4L18 - chains B and D of the 4 polymer chains in the assembly; structure by X-ray diffraction, 2.30 A resolution.

# Chain B
Molecule: Protein C-ets-1
Source organism: Homo sapiens
Reference sequence: P14921 (ETS1_HUMAN); numbering as in UniProt (aligned over 296-441)
Sequence (146 residues; numbered 296 to 441; the number before each row is that of its first residue):
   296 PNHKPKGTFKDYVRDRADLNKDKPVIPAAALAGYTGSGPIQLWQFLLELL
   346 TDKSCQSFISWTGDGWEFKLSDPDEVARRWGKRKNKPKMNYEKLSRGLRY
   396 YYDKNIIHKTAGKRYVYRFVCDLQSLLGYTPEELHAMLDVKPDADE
Unresolved in the structure: 296-332, 440-441
Swiss-Prot annotation at these positions:
  - DNA-binding region: Ile335 to Val415 (ETS)
  - region: Phe304 to Ala312 (Helix HI-1), Ala323 to Thr330 (Helix HI-2), Leu418 to Leu422 (Helix H4), Pro426 to Met432 (Helix H5)
  - modified residue: Lys305 (N6-acetyllysine)

# Chain D
Molecule: 16-nt DNA strand
Sequence (16 nucleotides; each row starts with the number of its first residue):
   101 CAGAGGATGTGGCTTC

# Interface between chain B and chain D
Contacting residue pairs - 19 pairs, chain B then chain D:
  Lys381(B) with DG111(D), sugar contact
  Tyr386(B) with DA102(D), phosphate contact; DG103(D), hydrogen bond to the phosphate
  Glu387(B) with DC101(D), phosphate contact
  Arg391(B) with DG105(D), hydrogen bond to the base; DG106(D), hydrogen bond to the base
  Arg394(B) with DA104(D), hydrogen bond to the base; DG105(D), hydrogen bond to the base
  Tyr395(B) with DA107(D), hydrogen bond to the base; DT108(D), base contact
  Tyr397(B) with DA104(D), hydrogen bond to the phosphate; DG105(D), phosphate contact
  Lys404(B) with DG103(D), salt bridge to the phosphate; DA104(D), phosphate contact
  Lys408(B) with DG103(D), phosphate contact
  Arg409(B) with DA102(D), sugar contact; DG103(D), phosphate contact
  Tyr410(B) with DA102(D), hydrogen bond to the phosphate; DG103(D), hydrogen bond to the phosphate
Also at the interface, not in a pair above, chain B (12 interface residues in all): Tyr412

# Summary
Chain B and chain D form an interface of 12 and 9 residues respectively; the contacts include 9 hydrogen bonds
and 1 salt bridge. Among the polar pairs are Arg391(B)-DG105(D), Arg391(B)-DG106(D) and Arg394(B)-DA104(D).
Curated annotation (UniProt) lists a DNA-binding region on chain B.
Here chain B is Protein C-ets-1 (Homo sapiens) and chain D is a 16-nt DNA strand. Entry 4L18 (Crystal
structure of Runx1 and Ets1 bound to TCR alpha promoter (crystal form 3)) was determined by X-ray diffraction
(same publication as 4L0Y and 4L0Z).
